8ZYZ - chains A and C of the 7 polymer chains in the assembly; structure by electron microscopy, 3.16 A resolution.

# Chain A
Molecule: PomB
Source organism: Vibrio alginolyticus
UniProtKB: O06874 (O06874_VIBAL); residue numbers follow UniProt; this construct covers 1-315
Sequence (321 residues; numbered 1 to 321; the number before each row is that of its first residue):
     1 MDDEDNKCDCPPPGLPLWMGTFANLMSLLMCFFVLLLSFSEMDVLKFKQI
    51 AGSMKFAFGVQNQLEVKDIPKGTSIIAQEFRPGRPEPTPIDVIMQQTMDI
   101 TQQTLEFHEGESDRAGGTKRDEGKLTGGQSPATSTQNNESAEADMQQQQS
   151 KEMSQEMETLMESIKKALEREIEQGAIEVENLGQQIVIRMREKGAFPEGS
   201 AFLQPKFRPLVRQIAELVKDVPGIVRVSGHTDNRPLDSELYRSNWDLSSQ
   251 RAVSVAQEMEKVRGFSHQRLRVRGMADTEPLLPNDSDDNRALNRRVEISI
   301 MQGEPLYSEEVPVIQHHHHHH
Disordered / not traced: 1-13, 60-321
Sequence notes: engineered mutation Asn24 (Asp in O06874); expression tag (316-321)
From the paper describing this entry:
  - specificity-determining residues: Leu35 (by similarity / conservation)

# Chain C
Molecule: Chemotaxis protein PomA
Source organism: Vibrio alginolyticus
UniProtKB: O06873 (POMA_VIBAL); numbering as in UniProt (aligned over 1-253)
Sequence (253 residues; numbered 1 to 253; the number before each row is that of its first residue):
     1 MDLATLLGLIGGFAFVIMAMVLGGSIGMFVDVTSILIVVGGSIFVVLMKF
    51 TMGQFFGATKIAGKAFMFKADEPEDLIAKIVEMADAARKGGFLALEEMEI
   101 NNTFMQKGIDLLVDGHDADVVRAALKKDIALTDERHTQGTGVFRAFGDVA
   151 PAMGMIGTLVGLVAMLSNMDDPKAIGPAMAVALLTTLYGAILSNMVFFPI
   201 ADKLSLRRDQETLNRRLIMDGVLAIQDGQNPRVIDSYLKNYLNEGKRALE
   251 IDE
Disordered / not traced: 1-28, 88-99, 252-253
From the paper describing this entry:
  - specificity-determining residues: Met165, Met179 (by similarity / conservation)

# How chain A and chain C interact
Pairs across the interface - 6 pairs, chain A then chain C:
  Asn24(A) with Met155(C)
  Leu28(A) with Leu162(C), hydrophobic
  Leu29(A) with Met179(C), hydrophobic
  Phe32(A) with Ile175(C), hydrophobic; Met179(C), hydrophobic
  Leu35(A) with Leu166(C), hydrophobic
Interface residues without a listed pair, chain A (7 interface residues in all): Leu25, Leu36
Interface residues without a listed pair, chain C (8 interface residues in all): Leu159, Met165, Leu183

# Summary
7 residues of chain A and 8 residues of chain C are in contact. The paper reports specificity determinants
Leu35(A) and Met165(C) among others.
Here chain A is PomB and chain C is Chemotaxis protein PomA, both from Vibrio alginolyticus. Entry 8ZYZ
(Bacterial flagellar sodium-driven stator PomA5PomB2(D24N) with 100 mM NaCl) was determined by electron
microscopy together with 8ZYV, 8ZYW, 8ZZ0 and 9IJM from the same study.
